PDB entry 8I93 | electron microscopy, 3.10 A resolution | chains A and B of the 4 polymer chains in the assembly

Chain A:
Name: Angiotensin-converting enzyme 2
Organism: Homo sapiens
UniProt: Q9BYF1 (ACE2_HUMAN); residue numbers follow UniProt; this construct covers 20-768
Amino-acid sequence (749 residues; each row starts with the number of its first residue):
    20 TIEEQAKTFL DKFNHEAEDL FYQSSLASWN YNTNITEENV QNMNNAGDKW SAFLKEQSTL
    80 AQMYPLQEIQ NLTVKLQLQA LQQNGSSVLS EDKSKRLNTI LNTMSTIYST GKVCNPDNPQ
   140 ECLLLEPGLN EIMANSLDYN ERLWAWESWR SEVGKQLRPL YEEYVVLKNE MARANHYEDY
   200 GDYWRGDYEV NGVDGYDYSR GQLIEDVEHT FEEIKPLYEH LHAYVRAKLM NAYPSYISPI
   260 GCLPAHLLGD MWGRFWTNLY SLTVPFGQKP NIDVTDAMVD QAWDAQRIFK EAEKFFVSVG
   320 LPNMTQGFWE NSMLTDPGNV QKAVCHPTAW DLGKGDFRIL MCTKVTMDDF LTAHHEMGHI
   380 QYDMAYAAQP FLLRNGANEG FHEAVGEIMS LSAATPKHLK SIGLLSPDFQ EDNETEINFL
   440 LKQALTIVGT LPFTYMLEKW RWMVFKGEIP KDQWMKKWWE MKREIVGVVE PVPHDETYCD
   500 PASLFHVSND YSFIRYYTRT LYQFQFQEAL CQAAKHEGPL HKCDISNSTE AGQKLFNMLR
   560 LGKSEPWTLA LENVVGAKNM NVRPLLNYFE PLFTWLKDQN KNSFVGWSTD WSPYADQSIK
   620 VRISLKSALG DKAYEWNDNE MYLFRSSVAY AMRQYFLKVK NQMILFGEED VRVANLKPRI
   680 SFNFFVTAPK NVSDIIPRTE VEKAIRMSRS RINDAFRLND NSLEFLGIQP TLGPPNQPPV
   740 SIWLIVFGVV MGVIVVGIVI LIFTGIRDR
Disulfides: Cys133-Cys141, Cys344-Cys361, Cys530-Cys542
Covalent attachments: N-acetylglucosamine (NAG) linked to Asn53, Asn90, Asn103, Asn322, Asn432, Asn546, Asn690
Metal / ion sites: Zn2+ near Glu402 (its only coordinating residue here)
Swiss-Prot annotation at these positions:
  - region: Asp30 to Tyr41 (Interaction with SARS-CoV spike glycoprotein), Met82 to Pro84 (Interaction with SARS-CoV spike glycoprotein), Lys353 to Arg357 (Interaction with SARS-CoV spike glycoprotein), Arg652 to Lys659 (Essential for cleavage by ADAM17), Arg697 to Arg716 (Essential for cleavage by TMPRSS11D and TMPRSS2)
  - active site: Glu375 (Proton acceptor), His505 (Proton donor)
  - binding site (chloride): Arg169, Trp477, Lys481
  - binding site (substrate): Arg273, His345, Pro346, Tyr515
  - binding site (Zn(2+)): His374, His378, Glu402
  - glycosylation (N-linked (GlcNAc...) asparagine): Asn53, Asn90, Asn103, Asn322, Asn432, Asn546, Asn690

Chain B:
Name: Sodium-dependent neutral amino acid transporter B(0)AT1
Organism: Homo sapiens
UniProt: Q695T7 (S6A19_HUMAN); residues 2-633 here = UniProt positions 2-633
Amino-acid sequence (653 residues; numbered -19 to 633; the number before each row is that of its first residue; numbers below 1 keep their minus sign (Met-19 is residue -19)):
   -19 MADYKDDDDK SGPDEVDASG RVRLVLPNPG LDARIPSLAE LETIEQEEAS SRPKWDNKAQ
    41 YMLTCLGFCV GLGNVWRFPY LCQSHGGGAF MIPFLILLVL EGIPLLYLEF AIGQRLRRGS
   101 LGVWSSIHPA LKGLGLASML TSFMVGLYYN TIISWIMWYL FNSFQEPLPW SDCPLNENQT
   161 GYVDECARSS PVDYFWYRET LNISTSISDS GSIQWWMLLC LACAWSVLYM CTIRGIETTG
   221 KAVYITSTLP YVVLTIFLIR GLTLKGATNG IVFLFTPNVT ELAQPDTWLD AGAQVFFSFS
   281 LAFGGLISFS SYNSVHNNCE KDSVIVSIIN GFTSVYVAIV VYSVIGFRAT QRYDDCFSTN
   341 ILTLINGFDL PEGNVTQENF VDMQQRCNAS DPAAYAQLVF QTCDINAFLS EAVEGTGLAF
   401 IVFTEAITKM PLSPLWSVLF FIMLFCLGLS SMFGNMEGVV VPLQDLRVIP PKWPKEVLTG
   461 LICLGTFLIG FIFTLNSGQY WLSLLDSYAG SIPLLIIAFC EMFSVVYVYG VDRFNKDIEF
   521 MIGHKPNIFW QVTWRVVSPL LMLIIFLFFF VVEVSQELTY SIWDPGYEEF PKSQKISYPN
   581 WVYVVVVIVA GVPSLTIPGY AIYKLIRNHC QKPGDHQGLV STLSTASMNG DLK
Disordered / not traced: -19 to 4, 610-633
Differences from the reference sequence: initiating methionine (-19); expression tag (-18 to 1)
Disulfides: Cys153-Cys166, Cys336-Cys383
Covalent attachments: N-acetylglucosamine (NAG) linked to Asn158, Asn182, Asn258, Asn354, Asn368
Ligand contacts: methionine (MET): Phe48, Val50, Gly51, Leu52, Val125, Tyr129, Phe277, Ser278, Phe279, Ser280, Phe283, Ser431, Asn435
Swiss-Prot annotation at these positions:
  - modified residue (Phosphoserine): Ser17, Ser627
  - glycosylation (N-linked (GlcNAc...) asparagine): Asn158, Asn182, Asn258, Asn354, Asn368
Reported in the primary citation:
  - binding site for methionine: Phe48, Val50, Val125, Tyr129, Phe277, Ser278, Phe279, Ser280, Phe283
  - contacts within the chain: Arg57-Phe277 (cation-pi contact)
  - conformationally variable residues (side-chain flip): Arg57

How chain A and chain B interact:
Pairs across the interface (36; chain A residue first):
  Arg621(A) with Asn346(B), hydrogen bond
  Lys625(A) with Glu352(B)
  Ser626(A) with Glu352(B)
  Lys676(A) with Asp349(B), salt bridge
  Arg678(A) with Leu342(B); Asn346(B), hydrogen bond; Asp349(B); Leu350(B); Glu352(B), salt bridge
  Ser680(A) with Asp349(B)
  Thr730(A) with Thr160(B)
  Pro734(A) with Leu155(B), hydrophobic
  Gln736(A) with Pro147(B)
  Ile741(A) with Ser143(B); Phe144(B); Gln145(B)
  Trp742(A) with Trp138(B), hydrophobic; Phe141(B); Asn142(B); Trp196(B), hydrophobic
  Val745(A) with Phe141(B), hydrophobic; Phe144(B), hydrophobic
  Phe746(A) with Phe141(B), hydrophobic; Leu199(B); Cys203(B), hydrophobic
  Val749(A) with Phe141(B), hydrophobic
  Met750(A) with Cys203(B), hydrophobic
  Ile753(A) with Cys203(B); Ser206(B); Val207(B)
  Ile757(A) with Tyr209(B), hydrophobic; Met210(B), hydrophobic
  Leu760(A) with Arg214(B)
  Ile761(A) with Ile213(B), hydrophobic
  Gly764(A) with Arg214(B)
  Arg768(A) with Glu456(B), salt bridge
Other interface residues (no listed pair), chain A (26 interface residues in all): Ser623, Pro677, Gly732, Gly756, Thr763
Other interface residues (no listed pair), chain B (30 interface residues in all): Gln159, Trp195, Cys200, Ile345, Pro351, Pro454

Summary:
26 residues of chain A and 30 residues of chain B are in contact; the contacts include 2 hydrogen bonds and 3
salt bridges. Polar contacts include Lys676(A)-Asp349(B), Arg678(A)-Glu352(B) and Arg768(A)-Glu456(B). Chain B
binds methionine. The paper reports a binding site for methionine at Phe48(B), Val50(B) and Val125(B) among
others; conformational variability at Arg57(B).
Here chain A is Angiotensin-converting enzyme 2 and chain B is Sodium-dependent neutral amino acid transporter
B(0)AT1, both from Homo sapiens. Entry 8I93 (ACE2-B0AT1 complex bound with methionine) was determined by
electron microscopy, deposited together with 8I91 and 8I92.
